PDB entry 6AM5 | X-ray diffraction, 2.39 A resolution | chains D and E of the 5 polymer chains in the assembly

Chain D:
Molecule: DMF5 TCR alpha chain
Source organism: Homo sapiens
Sequence (189 residues; each row starts with the number of its first residue; note: 1 number in that range is skipped by the numbering (no residue carries it; nothing is unmodelled there)):
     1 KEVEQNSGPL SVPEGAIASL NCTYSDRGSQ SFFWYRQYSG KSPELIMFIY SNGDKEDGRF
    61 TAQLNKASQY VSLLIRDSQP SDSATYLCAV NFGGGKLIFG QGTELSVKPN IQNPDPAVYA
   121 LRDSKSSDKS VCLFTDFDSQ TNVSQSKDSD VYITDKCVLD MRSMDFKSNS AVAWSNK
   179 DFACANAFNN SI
Disulfide bonds: Cys22-Cys88, Cys132-Cys182

Chain E:
Molecule: DMF5 TCR beta chain
Source organism: Homo sapiens
Sequence (242 residues; row label = number of the first residue in the row):
     1 IAGITQAPTS QILAAGRRMT LRCTQDMRHN AMYWYRQDLG LGLRLIHYSN TAGTTGKGEV
    61 PDGYSVSRAN TDDFPLTLAS AVPSQTSVYF CASSLSFGTE AFFGQGTRLT VVEDLNKVFP
   121 PEVAVFEPSE AEISHTQKAT LVCLATGFYP DHVELSWWVN GKEVHSGVCT DPQPLKEQPA
   181 LNDSRYALSS RLRVSATFWQ DPRNHFRCQV QFYGLSEADA WAAARAAPVT QIVSAEAWGR
   241 AD
Disulfide bonds: Cys23-Cys91, Cys143-Cys208

How chain D and chain E interact:
Residue-residue contacts (94; chain D residue first):
  Glu2(D) - Glu59(E)
  Ser31(D) - Gly98(E)  hydrogen bond (side chain-backbone)
  Phe33(D) - Gly98(E)
  Phe33(D) - Thr99(E)
  Phe33(D) - Glu100(E)
  Tyr35(D) - Glu100(E)
  Tyr35(D) - Ala101(E)  hydrogen bond (side chain-backbone)
  Tyr35(D) - Phe103(E)  hydrophobic
  Gln37(D) - Gln37(E)  hydrogen bond
  Gln37(D) - Phe90(E)
  Lys41(D) - Phe90(E)
  Ser42(D) - Phe90(E)
  Ser42(D) - Gly104(E)  hydrogen bond (side chain-backbone)
  Ser42(D) - Gln105(E)  hydrogen bond (side chain-backbone)
  Pro43(D) - Phe103(E)
  Leu45(D) - Glu100(E)
  Phe48(D) - Glu100(E)
  Leu87(D) - Leu43(E)  hydrophobic
  Asn91(D) - Gly98(E)
  Gly94(D) - Asn50(E)
  Gly94(D) - Phe97(E)
  Gly94(D) - Gly98(E)
  Gly95(D) - Tyr33(E)
  Gly95(D) - Leu45(E)
  Gly95(D) - Tyr48(E)
  Gly95(D) - Asn50(E)  hydrogen bond (backbone-side chain)
  Lys96(D) - Leu45(E)
  Leu97(D) - Tyr33(E)  hydrophobic
  Leu97(D) - Tyr35(E)  hydrogen bond (backbone-side chain)
  Leu97(D) - Leu45(E)
  Leu97(D) - Ala101(E)  hydrophobic
  Ile98(D) - Leu45(E)  hydrophobic
  Ile98(D) - Glu59(E)
  Phe99(D) - Tyr35(E)
  Phe99(D) - Leu43(E)  hydrophobic
  Phe99(D) - Phe103(E)  hydrophobic
  Gly100(D) - Gly42(E)
  Gln101(D) - Leu41(E)
  Gln101(D) - Gly42(E)
  Tyr119(D) - Ser129(E)
  Tyr119(D) - Ala131(E)  hydrophobic
  Tyr119(D) - Glu132(E)
  Tyr119(D) - His135(E)  hydrogen bond
  Tyr119(D) - Thr136(E)
  Ala120(D) - Ser129(E)  hydrogen bond (backbone-side chain)
  Leu121(D) - Phe126(E)  hydrophobic
  Leu121(D) - Glu127(E)
  Leu121(D) - Pro128(E)
  Leu121(D) - Ser129(E)
  Leu121(D) - Val142(E)  hydrophobic
  Arg122(D) - Phe126(E)
  Arg122(D) - Glu127(E)  hydrogen bond (backbone-backbone)
  Asp123(D) - Phe126(E)
  Ser124(D) - Val125(E)  hydrogen bond (side chain-backbone)
  Ser124(D) - Glu127(E)
  Ser124(D) - Glu236(E)
  Ser124(D) - Ala237(E)
  Ser127(D) - Ala124(E)
  Lys129(D) - Thr146(E)
  Val131(D) - Phe126(E)  hydrophobic
  Val131(D) - Leu144(E)  hydrophobic
  Leu133(D) - Thr140(E)
  Leu133(D) - Val142(E)  hydrophobic
  Thr135(D) - Arg193(E)  hydrogen bond
  Asp136(D) - Thr136(E)
  Asp136(D) - Arg193(E)  salt bridge
  Tyr152(D) - Leu175(E)  hydrophobic
  Tyr152(D) - Glu177(E)  hydrogen bond (side chain-backbone)
  Ile153(D) - Leu175(E)
  Thr154(D) - Asp171(E)
  Thr154(D) - Ser189(E)
  Thr154(D) - Arg191(E)  hydrogen bond
  Asp155(D) - Arg191(E)
  Cys157(D) - Cys169(E)  disulfide
  Cys157(D) - Thr170(E)
  Cys157(D) - Arg191(E)
  Val158(D) - Cys169(E)
  Leu159(D) - Cys169(E)  hydrophobic
  Asp160(D) - Ser166(E)  hydrogen bond (backbone-side chain)
  Asp160(D) - Gly167(E)  hydrogen bond (backbone-backbone)
  Met161(D) - Ser166(E)
  Met161(D) - Gly167(E)
  Met161(D) - Arg193(E)
  Arg162(D) - His165(E)  hydrogen bond (side chain-backbone)
  Arg162(D) - Ser166(E)  hydrogen bond (backbone-side chain)
  Phe166(D) - Lys138(E)
  Ser168(D) - Arg193(E)  hydrogen bond
  Ser170(D) - Arg191(E)
  Ala171(D) - Arg191(E)
  Val172(D) - Val142(E)  hydrophobic
  Val172(D) - Ser189(E)
  Val172(D) - Arg191(E)
  Trp174(D) - Leu144(E)  hydrophobic
  Trp174(D) - Ala187(E)  hydrophobic
Also at the interface, not in a pair above, chain D (53 interface residues in all): Ser39, Tyr50, Ser130, Gln145, Ser163
Also at the interface, not in a pair above, chain E (53 interface residues in all): Gly106, Val168, Pro172, Gln173, Lys176
Cross-chain cystine bridges: Cys157(D)-Cys169(E)

Overview:
Chain D and chain E each contribute 53 residues to their interface; the contacts include 1 disulfide bond, 19
hydrogen bonds and 1 salt bridge. Polar contacts include Asp136(D)-Arg193(E), Ser31(D)-Gly98(E) and
Tyr35(D)-Ala101(E).
Chain D is DMF5 TCR alpha chain and chain E is DMF5 TCR beta chain, both from Homo sapiens; the structure,
Crystal structure of DMF5 TCR bound to HLA-A2 presenting synthetic peptide SMLGIGIVPV, was determined by X-ray
diffraction.
